Entry 7UUX (X-ray diffraction, 2.26 A resolution); this record covers chains C and E of the 6 polymer chains in the assembly.

== Chain C ==
Name: Cyclic GMP-AMP synthase
Source organism: Mus musculus
Notes: EC 2.7.7.86; engineered mutation(s): E211Q, D213N
UniProt: Q8C6L5 (CGAS_MOUSE); residue numbers follow UniProt; this construct covers 147-507
Amino-acid sequence (364 residues; numbered 144 to 507; the number before each row is that of its first residue):
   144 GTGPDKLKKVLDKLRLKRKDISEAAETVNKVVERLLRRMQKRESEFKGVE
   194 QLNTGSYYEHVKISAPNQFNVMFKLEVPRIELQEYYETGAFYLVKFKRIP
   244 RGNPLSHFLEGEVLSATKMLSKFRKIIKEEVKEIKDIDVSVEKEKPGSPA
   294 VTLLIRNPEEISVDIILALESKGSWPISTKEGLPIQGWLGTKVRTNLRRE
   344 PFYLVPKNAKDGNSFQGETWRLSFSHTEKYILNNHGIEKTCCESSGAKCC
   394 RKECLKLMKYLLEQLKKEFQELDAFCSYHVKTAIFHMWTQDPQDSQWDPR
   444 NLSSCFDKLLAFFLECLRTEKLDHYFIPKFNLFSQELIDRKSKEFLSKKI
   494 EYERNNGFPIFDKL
Not modelled in the structure: 144-148, 239-246, 253-255, 352-354
Sequence notes: expression tag (144-146); conflict Gln211 (Glu in Q8C6L5), Asn213 (Asp in Q8C6L5)
Swiss-Prot annotation at these positions:
  - region: Lys372 to Lys395 (DNA-binding)
  - motif: Leu154 to Leu159 (Nuclear export signal), Asp281 to Ser291 (Nuclear localization signal)
  - binding site (GTP): Thr197, Asp307, Arg364 to Glu371
  - binding site (ATP): Ser199, Glu371, Lys402, Ser420 to Lys424
  - binding site (2',3'-cGAMP): Gly290, Asp307, Lys350, Arg364 to Ser366
  - binding site (Mg(2+)): Asp307
  - binding site (Zn(2+)): His378, Cys384, Cys385, Cys392
  - site: Arg241 (Arginine-anchor), Asp307, Ile308 (Cleavage)
  - modified residue: Lys156 (N6-lactoyllysine), Glu176 (PolyADP-ribosyl glutamic acid), Ser199 (Phosphoserine), Tyr201 (Phosphotyrosine), Glu272 (5-glutamyl polyglutamate), Ser291 (Phosphoserine), Glu302 (5-glutamyl glutamate), Lys372 (N6-acetyllysine), Lys382 (N6-acetyllysine), Lys402 (N6-acetyllysine), Ser420 (Phosphoserine), Lys491 (N6-methyllysine)
  - lipidation (S-palmitoyl cysteine): Cys392, Cys393, Cys459
  - cross-link (Glycyl lysine isopeptide (Lys-Gly)): Lys217 (interchain with G-Cter in SUMO), Lys271 (interchain with G-Cter in ubiquitin), Lys335 (interchain with G-Cter in SUMO), Lys372 (interchain with G-Cter in SUMO), Lys382 (interchain with G-Cter in SUMO), Lys399 (interchain with G-Cter in ubiquitin), Lys402 (interchain with G-Cter in ubiquitin), Lys409 (interchain with G-Cter in ubiquitin), Lys410 (interchain with G-Cter in ubiquitin), Lys464 (interchain with G-Cter in SUMO)
  - mutagenesis: Lys156 (K156Q: Mimics lactylation; knockin mice show higher mortality following HSV-1 infection), Asn172 (N172K: Induces alteration of the DNA-binding surface and leads to decreased synthesis of cyclic GMP-AMP (cGAMP); when associated with L-180), Glu176 (E176A: Abolished poly-ADP-ribosylation by PARP1, stimulating interferon production in knockin mice), Arg180 (R180L: Induces alteration of the DNA-binding surface and leads to decreased synthesis of cyclic GMP-AMP (cGAMP); when associated with K-182), Gly198 (G198A: Abolishes stimulation of interferon production; when associated with A-199), Ser199 (S199A: Abolishes stimulation of interferon production; when associated with A-199), Tyr201 (Y201E: Phosphomimetic mutant; reduced translocation to the nucleus following treatment with etoposide), Lys217 (K217R: Reduced sumoylation), Arg222 (R222E: Impaired tethering to chromatin, leading to constitutive activation in the absence of DNA), Lys238 (K238E: Does not affect interaction with nucleosomes), Lys240 (K240E: Impaired tethering to chromatin, leading to constitutive activation in the absence of DNA), Arg241 (R241E: Abolished tethering to chromatin, leading to strong constitutive activation in the absence of DNA), 28 further mutagenesis entries in UniProt
Metal / ion sites: Mg2+: Gln211, Asn213 (together with ATP); Zn2+: His378, Cys384, Cys385, Cys392
Residues lining bound ligands: ATP (adenosine-5'-triphosphate): Gly198, Ser199, Glu202, Lys205, Gln211, Asn213, Arg364, Ser368, Glu371, Lys402, Ser420, Tyr421, Lys424, His467
What the authors report for this chain:
  - specificity-determining residues: His467 (proposed by the authors, not directly observed)
  - mutagenesis - R364A (33-fold), H467A: decreased catalytic activity on ATP/GTP
  - mutagenesis - H467A (2-fold): increased catalytic activity on GTP/GTP
  - specificity-determining residues: Ile309, Arg364
  - mutagenesis - R364A (10-fold): decreased catalytic activity on GTP/GTP
  - mutagenesis - R364A (4-fold): increased catalytic activity on ATP/ATP

== Chain E ==
Molecule: Palindromic DNA18
Source organism: DNA molecule
Sequence (18 nucleotides; row label = number of the first residue in the row):
     1 ATCTGTACATGTACAGAT

== Interface between chain C and chain E ==
Residue-residue contacts (6):
  Thr334(C) - DA13(E)  phosphate contact
  Lys335(C) - DA13(E)  phosphate contact
  Lys335(C) - DC14(E)  salt bridge to the phosphate
  Thr338(C) - DT12(E)  sugar contact
  Thr338(C) - DA13(E)  hydrogen bond to the phosphate
  Arg342(C) - DG11(E)  base contact
Also at the interface, not in a pair above, chain C (5 interface residues in all): Ser317

== Overview ==
5 residues of chain C and 4 residues of chain E are in contact, with 1 hydrogen bond and 1 salt bridge. Among
the polar pairs are Thr338(C)-DA13(E) and Lys335(C)-DC14(E). Chain C binds ATP. From the paper: R364A and
H467A of chain C reduce catalytic activity on ATP/GTP; specificity determinants His467(C), Ile309(C) and
Arg364(C).
Here chain C is Cyclic GMP-AMP synthase (Mus musculus) and chain E is Palindromic DNA18 (DNA molecule). Entry
7UUX (ATP binds to Cyclic GMP AMP synthase (cGAS) through Mg coordination) was determined by X-ray diffraction
together with 7UXW, 7UYQ, 7UYZ, 7UZR, 7V0W, 8EAE and 14 further entries from the same study.
